PDB entry 8JAX | electron microscopy, 3.27 A resolution | chains Q and S of the 24 polymer chains in the assembly

== Chain Q (and S) ==
Name: Bacterioferritin
Organism: Streptomyces coelicolor
Notes: EC 1.16.3.1; chain S of this document is another copy of the same molecule, construct and numbering; everything in this record applies to it too
UniProtKB: Q9S2N0 (BFR_STRCO); numbering as in UniProt (aligned over 1-162)
Amino-acid sequence (162 residues; numbered 1 to 162; the number before each row is that of its first residue):
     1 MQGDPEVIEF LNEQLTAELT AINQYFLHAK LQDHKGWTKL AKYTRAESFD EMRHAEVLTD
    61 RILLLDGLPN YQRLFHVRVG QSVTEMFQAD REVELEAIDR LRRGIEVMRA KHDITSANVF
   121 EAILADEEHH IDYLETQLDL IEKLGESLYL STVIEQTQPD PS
Metal / ion sites: Fe2+: Glu18, Glu51, Glu94, Glu127
Residues lining bound ligands: heme (HEM): Leu19, Ile22, Asn23, Phe26, Phe49, Met52, Glu56
UniProt features mapped onto this chain:
  - binding site (Fe cation): Glu18, Glu51, His54, Glu94, Glu127, His130
  - binding site (heme b): Met52
From the paper describing this entry:
  - mutagenesis - K42A: decreased binding to Fe ion

== Interface between chain Q and chain S ==
Residue-residue contacts (11; chain Q residue first):
  His34(Q) - Thr136(S)
  Lys35(Q) - Thr136(S)  hydrogen bond (backbone-side chain)
  Trp37(Q) - Leu140(S)
  Glu146(Q) - Lys143(S)  salt bridge
  Ser147(Q) - Leu144(S)
  Ser147(Q) - Leu148(S)
  Ser151(Q) - Leu144(S)
  Ser151(Q) - Thr152(S)
  Ile154(Q) - Leu140(S)  hydrophobic
  Gln156(Q) - Leu40(S)
  Gln156(Q) - Tyr149(S)
Other interface residues (no listed pair), chain Q (11 interface residues in all): Leu148, Leu150, Thr157
Other interface residues (no listed pair), chain S (14 interface residues in all): Lys39, Tyr43, Asp132, Tyr133, Gln137, Val153

== Overview ==
Chain Q and chain S form an interface of 11 and 14 residues respectively, with 1 hydrogen bond and 1 salt
bridge. Polar contacts include Glu146(Q)-Lys143(S) and Lys35(Q)-Thr136(S). Chain Q binds heme. From the paper:
K42A of chain Q reduces binding to Fe ion.
Both chains are Bacterioferritin (Streptomyces coelicolor). Entry 8JAX (Cryo-EM structure of Holo form of
ScBfr with O symmetry) was determined by electron microscopy (same publication as 8JB0, 7Y6F, 7Y6G, 7Y6P and
5XX9).
